Entry 2VQ8 (X-ray diffraction, 1.35 A resolution); this record covers chain A.

# Chain A
Name: Rnase zf-1A
From: Danio rerio
Chain sequence (139 residues; each row starts with the number of its first residue; note: 1 number in that range is skipped by the numbering (no residue carries it; nothing is unmodelled there); numbers below 1 keep their minus sign (Met-11 is residue -11)):
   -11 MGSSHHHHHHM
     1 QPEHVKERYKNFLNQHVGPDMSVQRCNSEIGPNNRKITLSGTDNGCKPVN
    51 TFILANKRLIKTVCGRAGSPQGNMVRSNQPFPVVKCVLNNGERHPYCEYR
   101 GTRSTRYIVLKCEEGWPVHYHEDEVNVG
Unresolved in the structure: -11 to -3, 127-128
Disulfide bonds: Cys26-Cys86, Cys46-Cys97, Cys64-Cys112
What the authors report for this chain:
  - catalytic residues: His16, Lys47, His119
  - contacts within the chain: Lys85-Asp123, Lys85-Asn126, Arg106-Asp123 (salt bridge), Lys111-Glu113, Thr51-Glu122 (hydrogen bond), Asp123-Asn126
  - specificity-determining residues: Lys85, Arg106 (proposed by the authors, not directly observed)

# In short
The paper reports catalytic residues His16, Lys47 and His119; specificity determinants Lys85 and Arg106.
Chain A is Rnase zf-1A (Danio rerio); the structure, RNASE ZF-1A, was determined by X-ray diffraction (same
publication as 2VQ9).
